PDB entry 9DQL | X-ray diffraction, 3.20 A resolution | chains B and N of the 14 polymer chains in the assembly

# Chain B (and N)
Protein: ATP-dependent Clp protease proteolytic subunit, mitochondrial
From: Homo sapiens
Notes: EC 3.4.21.92; chain N of this document is another copy of the same molecule, construct and numbering; everything in this record applies to it too
Reference sequence: Q16740 (CLPP_HUMAN); numbering as in UniProt (aligned over 1-277)
Chain sequence (277 residues; numbered 1 to 277; the number before each row is that of its first residue):
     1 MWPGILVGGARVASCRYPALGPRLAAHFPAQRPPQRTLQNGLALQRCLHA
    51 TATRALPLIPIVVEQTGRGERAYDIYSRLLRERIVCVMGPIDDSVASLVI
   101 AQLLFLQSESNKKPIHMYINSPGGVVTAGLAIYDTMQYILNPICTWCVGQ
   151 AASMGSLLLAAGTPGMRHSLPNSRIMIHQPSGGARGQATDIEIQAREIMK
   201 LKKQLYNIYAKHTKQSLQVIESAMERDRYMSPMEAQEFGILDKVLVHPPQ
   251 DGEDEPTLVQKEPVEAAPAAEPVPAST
Unresolved in the structure: 1-57, 64-72, 250-277 (chain N: 1-56, 63-72, 250-277)
Construct notes: engineered mutation Glu192 (Ala in Q16740), Arg196 (Glu in Q16740)
Residues lining bound ligands: bortezomib (BO2; N-[(1R)-1-(dihydroxyboryl)-3-methylbutyl]-N-(pyrazin-2-ylcarbonyl)-L-phenylalaninamide): Gly123, Gly124, Val125, Val126, Ser153, Met154, His178, Gln179, Pro180, Ser181, Gly182, Gly183, Ile198, Leu201, Leu205, Tyr209
Swiss-Prot annotation at these positions:
  - active site: Ser153 (Nucleophile), His178
  - modified residue: Lys200 (N6-succinyllysine), Lys211 (N6-acetyllysine)
  - natural variant: Thr145 (T145P: In PRLTS3), Cys147 (C147S: In PRLTS3), Tyr229 (Y229D: In PRLTS3)
  - mutagenesis: Leu58 to Ile61 (Abolishes protease activity), Ser153 (S153A/C: Abolishes protease activity)
What the authors report for this chain:
  - binding site for bortezomib: Ser153
  - mutagenesis - A192E/E196R (21-fold): increased stability
  - mutagenesis - A192E/E196R: increased catalytic activity

# Interface between chain B and chain N
Pairs across the interface - 43 pairs, chain B then chain N:
  Gln179(B) - Gln187(N)
  Gln179(B) - Ala188(N)  hydrogen bond (side chain-backbone)
  Gln179(B) - Thr189(N)  hydrogen bond (side chain-backbone)
  Pro180(B) - Gln187(N)
  Pro180(B) - Ala188(N)  hydrogen bond (backbone-backbone)
  Ser181(B) - Gly186(N)
  Ser181(B) - Gln187(N)
  Gly182(B) - Arg185(N)
  Gly182(B) - Gly186(N)  hydrogen bond (backbone-backbone)
  Gly182(B) - Ile191(N)
  Gly183(B) - Ala184(N)
  Gly183(B) - Arg185(N)
  Ala184(B) - Gly183(N)
  Ala184(B) - Ala184(N)  hydrogen bond (backbone-backbone)
  Arg185(B) - Gly182(N)
  Arg185(B) - Gly183(N)
  Gly186(B) - Ser181(N)
  Gly186(B) - Gly182(N)  hydrogen bond (backbone-backbone)
  Gln187(B) - Gln179(N)
  Gln187(B) - Pro180(N)
  Gln187(B) - Ser181(N)
  Gln187(B) - Glu225(N)
  Gln187(B) - Asp227(N)
  Ala188(B) - Gln179(N)  hydrogen bond (backbone-side chain)
  Ala188(B) - Pro180(N)  hydrogen bond (backbone-backbone)
  Ala188(B) - Met199(N)
  Ala188(B) - Lys202(N)
  Thr189(B) - Gln179(N)  hydrogen bond (backbone-side chain)
  Thr189(B) - Lys202(N)  hydrogen bond
  Thr189(B) - Glu225(N)  hydrogen bond
  Ile191(B) - Gly182(N)
  Ile191(B) - Ala195(N)  hydrophobic
  Ile191(B) - Ile198(N)  hydrophobic
  Ala195(B) - Ile191(N)  hydrophobic
  Ala195(B) - Ala195(N)  hydrophobic
  Ile198(B) - Ala188(N)  hydrophobic
  Ile198(B) - Ile191(N)  hydrophobic
  Met199(B) - Ala188(N)
  Lys202(B) - Ala188(N)
  Lys202(B) - Thr189(N)  hydrogen bond
  Glu225(B) - Gln187(N)
  Glu225(B) - Thr189(N)  hydrogen bond
  Asp227(B) - Gln187(N)
Interface residues without a listed pair, chain B (21 interface residues in all): His178, Glu192, Arg226
Interface residues without a listed pair, chain N (20 interface residues in all): Glu192, Arg226

# Summary
21 residues of chain B face 20 of chain N across their interface, with 13 hydrogen bonds. Polar contacts
include Gln179(B)-Ala188(N), Gln179(B)-Thr189(N) and Thr189(B)-Lys202(N). Ligands of chain B: bortezomib. The
paper reports a binding site for bortezomib at Ser153(B); A192E/E196R of chain B increase stability.
Chain B and chain N are both ATP-dependent Clp protease proteolytic subunit, mitochondrial (Homo sapiens); the
structure, human ClpP - Bortezomib - A192E / E196R, was determined by X-ray diffraction (same publication as
9DQK, 9DKV and 9DKW).
